Entry 3B9B (X-ray diffraction, 2.65 A resolution); this record covers chain A.

# Chain A
Molecule: Sarcoplasmic/endoplasmic reticulum calcium ATPase 1
Source organism: Oryctolagus cuniculus
Notes: EC 3.6.3.8
UniProt: P04191 (AT2A1_RABIT); numbering as in UniProt (aligned over 1-994)
Amino-acid sequence (994 residues; numbered 1 to 994; the number before each row is that of its first residue):
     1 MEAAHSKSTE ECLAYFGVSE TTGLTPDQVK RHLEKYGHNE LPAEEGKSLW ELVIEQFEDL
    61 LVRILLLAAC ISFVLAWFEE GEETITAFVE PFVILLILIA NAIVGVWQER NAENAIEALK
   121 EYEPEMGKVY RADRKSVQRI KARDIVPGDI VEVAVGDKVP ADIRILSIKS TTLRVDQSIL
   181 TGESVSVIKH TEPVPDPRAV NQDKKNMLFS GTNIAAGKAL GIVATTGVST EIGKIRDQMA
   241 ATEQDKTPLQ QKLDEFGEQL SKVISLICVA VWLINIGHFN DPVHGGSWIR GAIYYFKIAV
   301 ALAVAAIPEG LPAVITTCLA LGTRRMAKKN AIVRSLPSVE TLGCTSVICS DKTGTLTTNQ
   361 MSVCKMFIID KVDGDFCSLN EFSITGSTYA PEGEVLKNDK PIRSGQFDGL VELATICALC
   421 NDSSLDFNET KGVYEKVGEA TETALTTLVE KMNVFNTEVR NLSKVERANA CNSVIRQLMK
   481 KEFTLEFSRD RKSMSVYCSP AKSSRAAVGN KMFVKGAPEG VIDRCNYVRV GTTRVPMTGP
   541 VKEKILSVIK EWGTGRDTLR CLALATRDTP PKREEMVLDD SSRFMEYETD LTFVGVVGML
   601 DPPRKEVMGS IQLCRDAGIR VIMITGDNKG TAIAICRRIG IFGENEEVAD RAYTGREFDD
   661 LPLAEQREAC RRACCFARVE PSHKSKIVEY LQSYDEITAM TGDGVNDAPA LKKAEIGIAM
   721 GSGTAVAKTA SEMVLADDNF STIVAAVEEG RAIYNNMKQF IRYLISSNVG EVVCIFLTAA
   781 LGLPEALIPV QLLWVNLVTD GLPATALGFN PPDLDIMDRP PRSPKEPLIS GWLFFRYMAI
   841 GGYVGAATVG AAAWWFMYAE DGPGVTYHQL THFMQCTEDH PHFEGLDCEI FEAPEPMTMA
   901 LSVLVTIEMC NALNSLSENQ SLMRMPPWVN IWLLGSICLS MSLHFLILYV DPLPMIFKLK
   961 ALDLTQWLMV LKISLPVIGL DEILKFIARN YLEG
Disulfides: C876-C888
Bound ions: Mg2+ site 1 near E90 (its only coordinating residue here); Mg2+ site 2: D351, T353, D703; beryllium trifluoride ion near D351 (its only coordinating residue here)
Reported in the primary citation:
  - binding site for beryllium trifluoride ion: D351
  - Mg2+ coordination: D351
  - conformationally variable residues (helix shift): E309, E771, N796, D800, E908

# Summary
D351, T353 and D703 coordinate Mg2+ site 2. From the paper: a binding site for beryllium trifluoride ion at
D351; Mg2+ coordination by D351.
Chain A is Sarcoplasmic/endoplasmic reticulum calcium ATPase 1 (Oryctolagus cuniculus); the structure,
Structure of the E2 beryllium fluoride complex of the SERCA Ca2+-ATPase, was determined by X-ray diffraction,
deposited together with 3B9R and 3BA6.
